PDB entry 9JGH | electron microscopy, 3.70 A resolution | chains F and H of the 15 polymer chains in the assembly

# Chain F (and H)
Molecule: tube tail protein
From: Bacillus subtilis
Notes: chain H of this document is another copy of the same molecule, construct and numbering; everything in this record applies to it too
Reference sequence: A0A162TY69 (A0A162TY69_BACIU); residues 1-264 here = UniProt positions 1-264
Sequence (270 residues; each row starts with the number of its first residue):
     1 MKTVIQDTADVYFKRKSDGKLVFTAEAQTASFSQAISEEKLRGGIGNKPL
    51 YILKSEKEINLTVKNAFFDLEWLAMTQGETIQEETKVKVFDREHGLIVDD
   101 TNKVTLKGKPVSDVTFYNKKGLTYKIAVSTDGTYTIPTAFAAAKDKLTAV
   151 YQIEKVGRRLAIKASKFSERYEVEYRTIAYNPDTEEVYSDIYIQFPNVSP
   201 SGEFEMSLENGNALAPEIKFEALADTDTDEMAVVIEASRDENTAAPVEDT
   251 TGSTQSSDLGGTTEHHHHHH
Unresolved in the structure: 242-270
Construct notes: expression tag (265-270)

# Interface between chain F and chain H
Residue-residue contacts - 92 pairs, chain F then chain H:
  Glu56(F) - Leu41(H)
  Glu56(F) - Gly43(H)
  Glu56(F) - Gly46(H)
  Glu56(F) - Asn47(H)
  Glu56(F) - Lys48(H)  salt bridge
  Lys57(F) - Lys48(H)  hydrogen bond (backbone-side chain)
  Phe67(F) - Lys2(H)
  Phe68(F) - Lys2(H)  hydrogen bond (backbone-side chain)
  Phe68(F) - Thr3(H)
  Asp69(F) - Lys2(H)  salt bridge
  Leu70(F) - Glu236(H)
  Gln77(F) - Gln34(H)
  Gln77(F) - Lys57(H)  hydrogen bond
  Val87(F) - Ile235(H)  hydrophobic
  Lys88(F) - Gln194(H)  hydrogen bond (backbone-side chain)
  Val89(F) - Glu174(H)
  Val89(F) - Tyr192(H)  hydrophobic
  Phe90(F) - Tyr12(H)  hydrophobic
  Phe90(F) - Leu21(H)  hydrophobic
  Phe90(F) - Glu174(H)  hydrogen bond (backbone-side chain)
  Arg92(F) - Asp10(H)  salt bridge
  Arg92(F) - Thr24(H)
  Arg92(F) - Glu26(H)  salt bridge
  Arg92(F) - Arg176(H)
  Tyr117(F) - Leu21(H)  hydrogen bond (side chain-backbone)
  Tyr117(F) - Thr24(H)
  Thr123(F) - Lys20(H)
  Val150(F) - Leu21(H)  hydrophobic
  Lys155(F) - Ala237(H)
  Lys155(F) - Glu241(H)  salt bridge
  Val156(F) - Ala237(H)
  Val156(F) - Glu241(H)
  Gly157(F) - Ile235(H)
  Gly157(F) - Glu236(H)
  Arg158(F) - Met1(H)
  Arg158(F) - Ile235(H)
  Arg158(F) - Glu236(H)  salt bridge
  Arg159(F) - Val233(H)
  Arg159(F) - Val234(H)
  Arg159(F) - Ile235(H)
  Leu160(F) - Val233(H)
  Leu160(F) - Val234(H)  hydrogen bond (backbone-backbone)
  Ala161(F) - Glu230(H)
  Ala161(F) - Ala232(H)
  Ile162(F) - Glu230(H)
  Ile162(F) - Met231(H)
  Ile162(F) - Ala232(H)  hydrogen bond (backbone-backbone)
  Lys163(F) - Lys57(H)
  Lys163(F) - Thr228(H)  hydrogen bond (side chain-backbone)
  Lys163(F) - Asp229(H)  salt bridge
  Lys163(F) - Glu230(H)  salt bridge
  Ala164(F) - Lys57(H)
  Ala164(F) - Asp229(H)  hydrogen bond (backbone-backbone)
  Ala164(F) - Met231(H)  hydrophobic
  Lys166(F) - Glu39(H)  salt bridge
  Lys166(F) - Lys54(H)
  Lys166(F) - Lys57(H)
  Phe167(F) - Lys54(H)
  Arg170(F) - Leu50(H)
  Gly202(F) - Gln34(H)
  Gly202(F) - Ile36(H)
  Glu203(F) - Gln34(H)
  Glu203(F) - Ile36(H)
  Phe204(F) - Phe32(H)  hydrophobic
  Phe204(F) - Ser33(H)
  Phe204(F) - Gln34(H)
  Phe204(F) - Ile59(H)  hydrophobic
  Glu205(F) - Ser31(H)
  Glu205(F) - Phe32(H)
  Glu205(F) - Ser33(H)
  Met206(F) - Ser31(H)
  Met206(F) - Phe32(H)  hydrophobic
  Ser207(F) - Ser31(H)
  Leu208(F) - Asp7(H)
  Leu208(F) - Thr8(H)
  Leu208(F) - Ala9(H)  hydrophobic
  Leu208(F) - Gln28(H)
  Leu208(F) - Thr29(H)
  Leu208(F) - Ala30(H)
  Glu209(F) - Asp7(H)
  Glu209(F) - Thr8(H)
  Glu209(F) - Gln28(H)
  Glu209(F) - Thr29(H)
  Asn210(F) - Thr8(H)
  Asn210(F) - Gln28(H)
  Gly211(F) - Gln6(H)
  Asn212(F) - Gln6(H)
  Ala213(F) - Ile5(H)
  Leu214(F) - Ile5(H)  hydrophobic
  Leu223(F) - Lys48(H)
  Leu223(F) - Pro49(H)
  Ala224(F) - Lys48(H)
Other interface residues (no listed pair), chain F (54 interface residues in all): Ser55, Glu58, Ala66, Glu71, Leu73, Thr76, Asp113, Thr115, Gln152, Ser168, Ser201
Other interface residues (no listed pair), chain H (58 interface residues in all): Val4, Lys14, Gly19, Ala35, Glu38, Tyr51, Ser55, Pro182, Ala224, Ser238

# Overview
The interface between chain F and chain H involves 54 residues on one side and 58 on the other, with 10
hydrogen bonds and 9 salt bridges. Polar pairs include Glu56(F)-Lys48(H), Asp69(F)-Lys2(H) and
Arg92(F)-Asp10(H).
Chain F and chain H are both tube tail protein (Bacillus subtilis); the structure, cryo-EM structure of the
TTP polymer at the tube's end, was determined by electron microscopy, deposited together with 9JGI.
